Entry 7KGI (electron microscopy, 3.34 A resolution); this record covers chains A and C of the 3 polymer chains in the assembly.

Chain A (and C):
Protein: Efflux pump membrane transporter
Source organism: Acinetobacter baumannii
Notes: chain C of this document is another copy of the same molecule, construct and numbering; everything in this record applies to it too
Reference sequence: Q2FD70 (Q2FD70_ACIBA); residues 1-1035 here correspond to UniProt positions 2-1036 (UniProt number = residue number + 1)
Amino-acid sequence (1035 residues; numbered 1 to 1035; the number before each row is that of its first residue):
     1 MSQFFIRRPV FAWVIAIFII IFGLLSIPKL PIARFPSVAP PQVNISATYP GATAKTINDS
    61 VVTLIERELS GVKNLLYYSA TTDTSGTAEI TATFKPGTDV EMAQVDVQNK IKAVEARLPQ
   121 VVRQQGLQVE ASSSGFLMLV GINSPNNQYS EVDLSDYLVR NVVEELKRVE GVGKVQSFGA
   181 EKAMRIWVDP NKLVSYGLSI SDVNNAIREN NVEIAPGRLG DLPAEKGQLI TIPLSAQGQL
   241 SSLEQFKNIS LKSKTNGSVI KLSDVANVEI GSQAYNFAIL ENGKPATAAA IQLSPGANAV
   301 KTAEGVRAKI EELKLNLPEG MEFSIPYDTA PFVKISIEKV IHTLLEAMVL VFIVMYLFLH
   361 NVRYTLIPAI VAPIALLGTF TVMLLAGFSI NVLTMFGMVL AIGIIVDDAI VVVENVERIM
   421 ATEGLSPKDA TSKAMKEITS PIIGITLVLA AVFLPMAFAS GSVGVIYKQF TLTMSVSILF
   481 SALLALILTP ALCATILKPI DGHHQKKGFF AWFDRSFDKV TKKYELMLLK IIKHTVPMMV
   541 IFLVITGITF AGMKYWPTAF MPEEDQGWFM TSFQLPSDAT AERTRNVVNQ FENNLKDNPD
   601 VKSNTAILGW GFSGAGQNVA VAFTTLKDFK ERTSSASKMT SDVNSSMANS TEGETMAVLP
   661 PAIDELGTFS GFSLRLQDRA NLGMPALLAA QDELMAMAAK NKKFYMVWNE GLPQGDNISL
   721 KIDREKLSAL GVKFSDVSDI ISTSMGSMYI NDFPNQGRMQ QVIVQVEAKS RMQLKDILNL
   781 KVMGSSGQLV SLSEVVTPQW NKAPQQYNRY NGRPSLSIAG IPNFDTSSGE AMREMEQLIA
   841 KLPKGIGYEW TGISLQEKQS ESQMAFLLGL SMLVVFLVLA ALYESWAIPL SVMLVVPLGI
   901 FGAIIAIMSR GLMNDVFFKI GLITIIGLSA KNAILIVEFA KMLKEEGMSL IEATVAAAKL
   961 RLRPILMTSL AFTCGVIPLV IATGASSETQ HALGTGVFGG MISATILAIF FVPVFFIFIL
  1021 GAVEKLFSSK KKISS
Disordered / not traced: 501-507, 1028-1035
Ligand contacts:
  - ethidium (ET): Glu-654, Met-656, Val-658, Thr-668, Met-706, Trp-708, Glu-710, Ile-821
  - phosphatidylethanolamine (PTY), molecule 1: Phe-18, Phe-22, Leu-25, Ser-26, Lys-29, Thr-381, Leu-384, Leu-385
  - phosphatidylethanolamine (PTY), molecule 2: Leu-447, Ala-451, Leu-454, Pro-455, Phe-458, Gln-863, Phe-866, Leu-867, Leu-870, Val-878
Reported in the primary citation:
  - binding site for ethidium: Phe-136, Leu-139, Phe-178, Ile-279, Ala-288, Pro-326, Tyr-327, Trp-568, Thr-605, Ile-607, Phe-612, Phe-623, Thr-625, Glu-654, Met-656, Val-658, Thr-668, Met-706, Trp-708, Glu-710, Ile-821
  - contacts within the chain: Asp-407/Lys-931
  - conformationally variable residues (side-chain flip): Lys-931

How chain A and chain C interact:
Contacting residue pairs (124):
  Arg-8(A) / Glu-884(C)
  Pro-9(A) / Glu-884(C)
  Val-10(A) / Ala-880(C)
  Val-10(A) / Glu-884(C)  hydrogen bond (backbone-side chain)
  Val-10(A) / Trp-886(C)
  Phe-11(A) / Glu-884(C)
  Trp-13(A) / Trp-886(C)  hydrophobic
  Val-14(A) / Leu-877(C)
  Ile-17(A) / Leu-877(C)  hydrophobic
  Ile-17(A) / Trp-886(C)  hydrophobic
  Phe-18(A) / Val-874(C)  hydrophobic
  Phe-18(A) / Leu-877(C)  hydrophobic
  Phe-18(A) / Val-878(C)  hydrophobic
  Ile-21(A) / Leu-873(C)  hydrophobic
  Leu-25(A) / Phe-866(C)  hydrophobic
  Leu-25(A) / Leu-870(C)  hydrophobic
  Glu-101(A) / Asp-106(C)
  Met-102(A) / Met-102(C)  hydrophobic
  Gln-104(A) / Lys-110(C)
  Val-105(A) / Val-105(C)  hydrophobic
  Gln-108(A) / Asn-109(C)  hydrogen bond (side chain-backbone)
  Arg-123(A) / Ala-116(C)
  Gln-124(A) / Ala-116(C)
  Gln-124(A) / Arg-117(C)
  Leu-127(A) / Ala-113(C)
  Gln-128(A) / Glu-68(C)
  Gln-128(A) / Ala-113(C)
  Val-129(A) / Lys-110(C)  hydrogen bond (backbone-side chain)
  Val-159(A) / Arg-67(C)
  Glu-164(A) / Arg-67(C)  salt bridge
  Glu-165(A) / Asn-811(C)
  Lys-167(A) / Ser-70(C)
  Arg-168(A) / Ser-70(C)
  Arg-168(A) / Tyr-78(C)
  Val-172(A) / Lys-73(C)  hydrogen bond (backbone-side chain)
  Glu-209(A) / Lys-733(C)
  Glu-209(A) / Ser-735(C)
  Asn-210(A) / Arg-724(C)  hydrogen bond (backbone-side chain)
  Asn-210(A) / Phe-734(C)
  Val-212(A) / Phe-734(C)  hydrophobic
  Val-212(A) / Ser-738(C)
  Glu-213(A) / Tyr-49(C)
  Glu-213(A) / Pro-119(C)
  Glu-213(A) / Ser-738(C)  hydrogen bond (backbone-side chain)
  Ile-214(A) / Phe-734(C)  hydrophobic
  Ile-214(A) / Ser-738(C)
  Ile-214(A) / Ile-741(C)  hydrophobic
  Ile-214(A) / Ser-742(C)
  Ala-215(A) / Pro-50(C)
  Ala-215(A) / Gly-51(C)
  Ala-215(A) / Ala-52(C)
  Ala-215(A) / Ile-741(C)
  Ala-215(A) / Ser-742(C)  hydrogen bond (backbone-side chain)
  Pro-216(A) / Gly-51(C)
  Pro-216(A) / Ile-741(C)  hydrophobic
  Pro-216(A) / Met-745(C)
  Gly-217(A) / Gly-51(C)  hydrogen bond (backbone-backbone)
  Arg-218(A) / Gly-51(C)
  Arg-218(A) / Thr-84(C)  hydrogen bond (side chain-backbone)
  Leu-219(A) / Gln-773(C)
  Leu-219(A) / Ile-777(C)  hydrophobic
  Gly-220(A) / Gln-617(C)  hydrogen bond (backbone-side chain)
  Gly-220(A) / Arg-771(C)
  Gly-220(A) / Met-772(C)
  Asp-221(A) / Gln-617(C)
  Asp-221(A) / Arg-771(C)  hydrogen bond (backbone-side chain)
  Asp-221(A) / Met-772(C)
  Leu-222(A) / Tyr-275(C)
  Leu-222(A) / Ala-581(C)  hydrophobic
  Pro-223(A) / Trp-187(C)  hydrophobic
  Pro-223(A) / Tyr-275(C)
  Pro-223(A) / Ala-768(C)
  Pro-223(A) / Arg-771(C)  hydrogen bond (backbone-side chain)
  Ala-224(A) / Met-772(C)  hydrophobic
  Glu-225(A) / Ala-768(C)
  Glu-225(A) / Lys-769(C)
  Glu-225(A) / Met-772(C)  hydrogen bond (backbone-side chain)
  Gly-227(A) / Glu-582(C)
  Gln-228(A) / Thr-580(C)  hydrogen bond (backbone-side chain)
  Gln-228(A) / Glu-582(C)
  Gln-228(A) / Met-772(C)  hydrogen bond (side chain-backbone)
  Leu-229(A) / Asp-578(C)
  Leu-229(A) / Thr-580(C)
  Leu-229(A) / Arg-583(C)  hydrogen bond (backbone-side chain)
  Ile-230(A) / Asp-578(C)
  Ile-230(A) / Thr-580(C)
  Thr-231(A) / Asp-578(C)  hydrogen bond (backbone-backbone)
  Thr-231(A) / Ala-579(C)
  Thr-231(A) / Thr-580(C)
  Thr-231(A) / Gln-617(C)
  Ile-232(A) / Asp-716(C)
  Ile-232(A) / Ile-718(C)  hydrophobic
  Ile-232(A) / Trp-800(C)  hydrophobic
  Pro-233(A) / Thr-84(C)
  Pro-233(A) / Asp-716(C)
  Pro-233(A) / Asn-717(C)
  Pro-233(A) / Ile-718(C)  hydrogen bond (backbone-backbone)
  Pro-233(A) / Gln-805(C)
  Leu-234(A) / Thr-53(C)
  Leu-234(A) / Ile-718(C)
  Leu-234(A) / Ile-777(C)  hydrophobic
  Ser-235(A) / Asn-717(C)  hydrogen bond
  Ser-235(A) / Ile-718(C)  hydrogen bond (backbone-backbone)
  Ser-235(A) / Ser-719(C)
  Ser-235(A) / Leu-720(C)  hydrogen bond (backbone-backbone)
  Gln-237(A) / Arg-724(C)
  Gly-238(A) / Arg-724(C)
  Gly-238(A) / Phe-734(C)
  Gln-239(A) / Ser-60(C)
  Leu-240(A) / Arg-724(C)
  Leu-313(A) / Arg-813(C)
  Leu-315(A) / Lys-844(C)  hydrogen bond (backbone-side chain)
  Asn-316(A) / Arg-679(C)
  Asn-316(A) / Ala-680(C)
  Asn-316(A) / Lys-844(C)  hydrogen bond
  Asn-316(A) / Gly-845(C)
  Asp-752(A) / Arg-117(C)  salt bridge
  Gly-757(A) / Asp-59(C)
  Arg-758(A) / Arg-67(C)
  Arg-758(A) / Arg-809(C)
  Met-759(A) / Asp-59(C)
  Met-759(A) / Ser-60(C)
  Met-759(A) / Leu-64(C)  hydrophobic
  Gln-761(A) / Arg-117(C)
Other interface residues (no listed pair), chain A (69 interface residues in all): Gly-126, Glu-170, Gly-173, Ala-236, Glu-312, Tyr-749
Other interface residues (no listed pair), chain C (82 interface residues in all): Thr-63, Gly-71, Leu-75, Leu-76, Ser-85, Lys-95, Lys-112, Ser-577, Ile-722, Gly-746, Leu-774, Ala-881, Ser-885

Overview:
Chain A and chain C form an interface of 69 and 82 residues respectively; the contacts include 23 hydrogen
bonds and 2 salt bridges. Polar pairs include Glu-164(A)/Arg-67(C), Asp-752(A)/Arg-117(C) and
Val-10(A)/Glu-884(C). Chain A binds ethidium and phosphatidylethanolamine. From the paper: a binding site for
ethidium at Phe-136(A), Leu-139(A) and Phe-178(A) among others; conformational variability at Lys-931(A).
Chain A and chain C are both Efflux pump membrane transporter (Acinetobacter baumannii); the structure,
Cryo-EM Structures of AdeB from Acinetobacter baumannii: AdeB-ET-III, was determined by electron microscopy,
deposited together with 7KGD, 7KGE, 7KGF, 7KGG and 7KGH.
